4FB1 - chains B and D of the 6 polymer chains in the assembly; structure by X-ray diffraction, 2.15 A resolution.

[Chain B]
Molecule: Methylamine utilization protein MauG
From: Paracoccus denitrificans
Notes: EC 1.-.-.-
Reference sequence: Q51658 (MAUG_PARDP); residues 1-367 here correspond to UniProt positions 21-387 (UniProt number = residue number + 20)
Chain sequence (373 residues; numbered 1 to 373; the number before each row is that of its first residue):
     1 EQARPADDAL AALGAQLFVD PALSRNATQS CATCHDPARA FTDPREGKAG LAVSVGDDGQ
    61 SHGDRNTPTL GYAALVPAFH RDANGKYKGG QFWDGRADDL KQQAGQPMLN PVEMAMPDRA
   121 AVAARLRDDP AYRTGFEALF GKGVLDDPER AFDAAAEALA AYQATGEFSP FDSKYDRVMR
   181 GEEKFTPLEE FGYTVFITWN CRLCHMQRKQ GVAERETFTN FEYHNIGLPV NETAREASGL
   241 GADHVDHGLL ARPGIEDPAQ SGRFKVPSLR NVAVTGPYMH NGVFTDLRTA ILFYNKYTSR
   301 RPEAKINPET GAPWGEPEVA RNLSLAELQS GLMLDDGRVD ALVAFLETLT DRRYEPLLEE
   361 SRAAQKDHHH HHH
Unresolved in the structure: 1-5, 363-373
Covalent attachments: heme c (HEC) linked to Cys31, Cys34, Cys201, Cys204
Differences from the reference sequence: expression tag (368-373)
Bound ions: heme c Fe site 1 near His35 (its only coordinating residue here); Ca2+: Asn66, Thr275, Pro277; heme c Fe site 2: His205, Tyr294; Na+ site 1: Asn231, Thr233; Na+ site 2: Leu250, Arg252, Ile255
Residues lining bound ligands:
  - heme c (HEC), molecule 1: Phe18, Gln29, Ser30, His35, Arg45, Ser54, Val55, Gly56, Arg65, Asn66, Thr67, Pro68, Thr69, Leu70, Gln91, Phe92, Trp93, Arg96, Leu100, Gln103, Ala104, Pro107, Met108, Glu113, Met114, Leu159, Gln163, Lys265
  - heme c (HEC), molecule 2: Trp93, Asn200, His205, His224, Ile226, Leu228, Phe264, Lys265, Val266, Pro267, Leu269, Val272, Tyr278, Met279, His280, Leu287, Ala290, Ile291, Tyr294, Ser324, Glu327, Leu328, Leu334, Leu342, Leu346
Swiss-Prot annotation at these positions:
  - binding site (heme c): Cys31, Cys34, His35, Cys201, Cys204, His205, His280
What the authors report for this chain:
  - mutagenesis - W199F: abolished catalytic activity on preMADH
  - mutagenesis - W199F: abolished catalytic activity on TTQ biosynthesis

[Chain D]
Molecule: Methylamine dehydrogenase heavy chain
From: Paracoccus denitrificans
Notes: EC 1.4.99.3
Reference sequence: A1BB97 (A1BB97_PARDP); residues 2-386 here correspond to UniProt positions 33-417 (UniProt number = residue number + 31)
Chain sequence (385 residues; row label = number of the first residue in the row):
     2 DAPEAETQAQ ETQGQAAARA AAADLAAGQD DEPRILEAPA PDARRVYVND PAHFAAVTQQ
    62 FVIDGEAGRV IGMIDGGFLP NPVVADDGSF IAHASTVFSR IARGERTDYV EVFDPVTLLP
   122 TADIELPDAP RFLVGTYPWM TSLTPDGKTL LFYQFSPAPA VGVVDLEGKA FKRMLDVPDC
   182 YHIFPTAPDT FFMHCRDGSL AKVAFGTEGT PEITHTEVFH PEDEFLINHP AYSQKAGRLV
   242 WPTYTGKIHQ IDLSSGDAKF LPAVEALTEA ERADGWRPGG WQQVAYHRAL DRIYLLVDQR
   302 DEWRHKTASR FVVVLDAKTG ERLAKFEMGH EIDSINVSQD EKPLLYALST GDKTLYIHDA
   362 ESGEELRSVN QLGHGPQVIT TADMG
Unresolved in the structure: 2-10
Disulfides: Cys181-Cys196

[Interface between chain B and chain D]
Pairs across the interface (11; chain B residue first):
  Asn84(B) with Glu33(D), hydrogen bond
  Arg208(B) with Gly29(D), hydrogen bond (side chain-backbone); Gln30(D), hydrogen bond (side chain-backbone); Asp31(D)
  Lys209(B) with Asp31(D), hydrogen bond (backbone-side chain); Asp32(D); Glu33(D); Pro34(D)
  Gln210(B) with Asp31(D), hydrogen bond (backbone-side chain); Asp32(D); Pro34(D)

[In short]
4 residues of chain B and 6 residues of chain D are in contact, with 5 hydrogen bonds. Polar contacts include
Asn84(B)-Glu33(D), Arg208(B)-Gly29(D) and Arg208(B)-Gln30(D). Heme c is covalently linked to Cys34(B) and
Cys201(B). The paper reports that W199F of chain B abolishes catalytic activity on preMADH; W199F of chain B
abolishes catalytic activity on TTQ biosynthesis.
Here chain B is Methylamine utilization protein MauG and chain D is Methylamine dehydrogenase heavy chain,
both from Paracoccus denitrificans. Entry 4FB1 (Crystal Structure of WT MauG in Complex with Pre-Methylamine
Dehydrogenase Aged 60 Days) was determined by X-ray diffraction, deposited together with 4FA1, 4FA4, 4FA5,
4FA9, 4FAN and 4FAV.
